PDB entry 4FMG | X-ray diffraction, 2.10 A resolution | chains A and B of the 5 polymer chains in the assembly

[Chain A (and B)]
Name: VP1
Source organism: Merkel cell polyomavirus
Notes: chain B of this document is another copy of the same molecule, construct and numbering; everything in this record applies to it too
UniProt: C0JPK1 (C0JPK1_9POLY); residues 38-320 here correspond to UniProt positions 37-319 (UniProt number = residue number - 1)
Chain sequence (289 residues; each row starts with the number of its first residue):
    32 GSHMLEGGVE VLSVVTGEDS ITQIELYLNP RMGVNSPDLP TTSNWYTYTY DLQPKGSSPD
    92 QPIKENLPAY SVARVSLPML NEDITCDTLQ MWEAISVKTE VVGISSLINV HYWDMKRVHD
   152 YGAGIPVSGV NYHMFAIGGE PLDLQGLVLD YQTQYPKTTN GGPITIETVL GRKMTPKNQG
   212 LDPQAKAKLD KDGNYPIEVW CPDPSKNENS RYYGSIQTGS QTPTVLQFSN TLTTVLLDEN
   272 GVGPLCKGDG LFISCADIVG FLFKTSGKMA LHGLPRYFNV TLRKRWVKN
Unresolved in the structure: 32-39, 113-118, 190-192, 320 (chain B: 32-40, 113-118, 320)
Sequence notes: expression tag (32-37)

[How chain A and chain B interact]
Contacting residue pairs (113):
  Glu56(A) - Ser236(B)
  Tyr58(A) - Leu212(B)
  Tyr58(A) - Pro214(B)
  Asn60(A) - Gly211(B)
  Asn60(A) - Leu212(B)  hydrogen bond (side chain-backbone)
  Pro68(A) - Pro207(B)
  Pro68(A) - Lys208(B)
  Ser74(A) - Pro207(B)
  Asn75(A) - Tyr182(B)  hydrogen bond
  Asn75(A) - Gln183(B)
  Asn75(A) - Gln210(B)  hydrogen bond (backbone-side chain)
  Tyr77(A) - Pro207(B)
  Tyr77(A) - Lys208(B)
  Tyr77(A) - Gln210(B)  hydrogen bond (backbone-side chain)
  Tyr77(A) - Gly211(B)
  Thr78(A) - Gln210(B)
  Tyr79(A) - Leu180(B)  hydrogen bond (side chain-backbone)
  Tyr79(A) - Gln210(B)
  Glu131(A) - Pro233(B)
  Glu131(A) - Pro235(B)
  Glu131(A) - Tyr243(B)  hydrogen bond
  Val133(A) - Gln176(B)
  Val133(A) - Leu178(B)
  Val133(A) - Leu212(B)  hydrophobic
  Val133(A) - Cys232(B)  hydrophobic
  Val133(A) - Pro235(B)  hydrophobic
  Gly134(A) - Leu178(B)
  Gly134(A) - Cys232(B)  hydrogen bond (backbone-side chain)
  Ile135(A) - Ile247(B)
  Ser136(A) - Tyr101(B)
  Ser136(A) - Tyr163(B)
  Ser136(A) - Ile228(B)  hydrogen bond (side chain-backbone)
  Ser136(A) - Glu229(B)
  Ser136(A) - Trp231(B)  hydrogen bond (side chain-backbone)
  Ser136(A) - Cys232(B)
  Ser137(A) - Leu178(B)
  Ser137(A) - Glu229(B)
  Leu138(A) - Ile247(B)  hydrophobic
  Leu138(A) - Thr249(B)
  Ile139(A) - Tyr163(B)  hydrophobic
  Ile139(A) - Ile228(B)  hydrophobic
  Ile139(A) - Glu229(B)
  Ile139(A) - Ile247(B)  hydrophobic
  Ile139(A) - Ile289(B)  hydrophobic
  Asn140(A) - Leu180(B)
  Asn140(A) - Glu229(B)
  Val141(A) - Phe292(B)  hydrophobic
  His142(A) - Leu83(B)
  His142(A) - Gln84(B)
  His142(A) - Asp91(B)  salt bridge
  His142(A) - Glu229(B)  salt bridge
  Tyr143(A) - Pro85(B)
  Tyr143(A) - Asp181(B)
  Trp144(A) - Pro85(B)
  Trp144(A) - Lys86(B)
  Trp144(A) - Gly87(B)  hydrogen bond (backbone-backbone)
  Trp144(A) - Ser88(B)
  Trp144(A) - Ser89(B)
  Trp144(A) - Asp181(B)
  Met146(A) - Pro85(B)
  Arg148(A) - Gln84(B)  hydrogen bond
  Arg148(A) - Pro85(B)  hydrogen bond (side chain-backbone)
  Val149(A) - Ser251(B)
  Val149(A) - Met300(B)  hydrophobic
  His150(A) - Phe294(B)
  His150(A) - Gly298(B)  hydrogen bond (side chain-backbone)
  His150(A) - Met300(B)
  Asp151(A) - Ser297(B)
  Asp151(A) - Gly298(B)
  Tyr152(A) - Gln84(B)
  Tyr152(A) - Ser297(B)
  Tyr152(A) - Gly298(B)
  Tyr152(A) - Lys299(B)
  Gly153(A) - Leu83(B)
  Gly153(A) - Pro85(B)
  Gly153(A) - Gly298(B)  hydrogen bond (backbone-backbone)
  Gly153(A) - Met300(B)
  Ala154(A) - Leu83(B)  hydrogen bond (backbone-backbone)
  Ala154(A) - Met300(B)  hydrogen bond (backbone-side chain)
  Gly155(A) - Pro85(B)
  Pro157(A) - Val161(B)  hydrophobic
  Pro157(A) - Gly250(B)
  Val158(A) - Leu180(B)  hydrophobic
  Val158(A) - Thr249(B)  hydrogen bond (backbone-side chain)
  Ser159(A) - Thr249(B)  hydrogen bond
  Ser159(A) - Gly250(B)  hydrogen bond (side chain-backbone)
  Pro254(A) - Thr249(B)
  Pro254(A) - Thr253(B)
  Thr255(A) - Ile247(B)
  Thr255(A) - Gln248(B)
  Thr255(A) - Thr249(B)  hydrogen bond (backbone-side chain)
  Val256(A) - Ile247(B)
  Leu257(A) - Ser246(B)
  Leu257(A) - Ile247(B)  hydrogen bond (backbone-backbone)
  Gln258(A) - Gly245(B)
  Phe259(A) - Tyr163(B)
  Phe259(A) - Met165(B)  hydrophobic
  Phe259(A) - Pro233(B)  hydrophobic
  Phe259(A) - Tyr244(B)
  Phe259(A) - Gly245(B)  hydrogen bond (backbone-backbone)
  Phe259(A) - Ser246(B)
  Ser260(A) - Tyr243(B)  hydrogen bond (side chain-backbone)
  Ser260(A) - Tyr244(B)
  Asn261(A) - Asn238(B)  hydrogen bond (side chain-backbone)
  Asn261(A) - Ser241(B)  hydrogen bond (side chain-backbone)
  Asn261(A) - Arg242(B)
  Asn261(A) - Tyr243(B)  hydrogen bond (side chain-backbone)
  Thr262(A) - Tyr244(B)
  Leu305(A) - Leu178(B)  hydrophobic
  Pro306(A) - Leu178(B)  hydrophobic
  Pro306(A) - Leu212(B)
  Tyr308(A) - Pro235(B)  hydrogen bond (side chain-backbone)
  Tyr308(A) - Ser236(B)
Also at the interface, not in a pair above, chain A (50 interface residues in all): Trp76, Gln252, Leu293, His303
Also at the interface, not in a pair above, chain B (56 interface residues in all): Pro93, Asn97, Leu98, Lys147, Val179

[Overview]
Chain A and chain B form an interface of 50 and 56 residues respectively; the contacts include 27 hydrogen
bonds and 2 salt bridges. Polar contacts include His142(A)-Asp91(B), His142(A)-Glu229(B) and
Asn60(A)-Leu212(B).
Chain A and chain B are both VP1 (Merkel cell polyomavirus); the structure, Merkel Cell Polyomavirus VP1
Unassembled Pentamer, was determined by X-ray diffraction, deposited together with 4FMH, 4FMI and 4FMJ.
